Entry 4X6N (X-ray diffraction, 2.10 A resolution); this record covers chains A and H.

# Chain A
Protein: Coagulation factor XI, light chain
Source organism: Homo sapiens
Notes: EC 3.4.21.27
UniProtKB: P03951 (FA11_HUMAN); the construct lacks a stretch of the UniProt sequence and is renumbered around it, so the offset changes along the chain: 16-36 = UniProt 388-408; 37-58 = UniProt 411-432; 59-65 = UniProt 435-441; 66-143 = UniProt 444-521; 3 more segments
Amino-acid sequence (244 residues; row label = number of the first residue in the row; note: 1 number in that range is skipped by the numbering (no residue carries it; nothing is unmodelled there); a row labelled like 36A-36B holds insertion residues (36A, then the next letters in order)):
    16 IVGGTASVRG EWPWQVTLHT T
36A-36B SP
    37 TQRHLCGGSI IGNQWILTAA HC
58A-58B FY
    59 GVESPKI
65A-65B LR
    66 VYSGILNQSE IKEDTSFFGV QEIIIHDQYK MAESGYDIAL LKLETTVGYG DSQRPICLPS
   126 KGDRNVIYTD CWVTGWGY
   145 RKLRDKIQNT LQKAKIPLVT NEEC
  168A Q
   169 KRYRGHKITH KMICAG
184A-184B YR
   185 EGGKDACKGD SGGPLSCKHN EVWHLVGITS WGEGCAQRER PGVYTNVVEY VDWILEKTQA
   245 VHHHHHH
Unresolved in the structure: 246-251
Cystine bridges: Cys42-Cys58, Cys136-Cys201, Cys168-Cys182, Cys191-Cys219
Construct notes: engineered mutation Gly113 (Asn491 in P03951), Gly115 (Thr493 in P03951); expression tag (246-251)
Ligand contacts: 3Y5 (1-{(1S)-1-[4-(3-amino-1H-indazol-6-yl)-5-chloro-1H-imidazol-2-yl]-2-phenylethyl}-3-[5-chloro-2-(1H-tetrazol-1-yl)benzyl]urea): Arg39, His40, Leu41, Cys42, His57, Cys58, Tyr143, Leu147, Ile151, Asp189, Ala190, Cys191, Lys192, Gly193, Asp194, Ser195, Thr213, Ser214, Trp215, Gly216, Gly218, Cys219, Gly226, Val227, Tyr228

# Chain H
Protein: cleaved peptide
Source organism: Homo sapiens
Amino-acid sequence (18 residues; row label = number of the first residue in the row):
   352 MDDDDKMDNE CTTKIKPR
Unresolved in the structure: 352-361, 369

# Chain A / chain H interface
Residue-residue contacts (12; chain A residue first):
  Ile47(A) - Ile366(H)
  Asn49(A) - Pro368(H)
  Cys122(A) - Cys362(H)  disulfide
  Leu123(A) - Ile366(H)  hydrophobic
  Pro124(A) - Thr364(H)  hydrogen bond (backbone-side chain)
  Ser125(A) - Thr363(H)
  Val235(A) - Thr364(H)
  Leu239(A) - Lys365(H)
  Leu239(A) - Ile366(H)  hydrophobic
  Thr242(A) - Ile366(H)
  Gln243(A) - Ile366(H)
  Gln243(A) - Lys367(H)  hydrogen bond (side chain-backbone)
Other interface residues (no listed pair), chain A (13 interface residues in all): Gly48, Trp51, Ile238
Disulfides between the chains: Cys122(A)-Cys362(H)

# Summary
Chain A and chain H form an interface of 13 and 7 residues respectively, with 1 disulfide bond and 2 hydrogen
bonds. Polar contacts include Pro124(A)-Thr364(H) and Gln243(A)-Lys367(H). Chain A binds compound 3Y5.
Here chain A is Coagulation factor XI, light chain and chain H is cleaved peptide, both from Homo sapiens.
Entry 4X6N (FACTOR XIA IN COMPLEX WITH THE INHIBITOR
1-{(1S)-1-[4-(3-amino-1H-indazol-6-yl)-5-chloro-1H-imidazol-2-yl]-2-phenylethyl}-3-[5-chloro-2-(1H-tetrazol-1-yl)benzyl]urea)
was determined by X-ray diffraction together with 4X6M, 4X6O and 4X6P from the same study.
